Entry 1MUJ (X-ray diffraction, 2.15 A resolution); this record covers chains B and C of the 3 polymer chains in the assembly.

== Chain B ==
Molecule: H-2 class II histocompatibility antigen, a beta chain
Source organism: Mus musculus
Notes: fragment: EXTRACELLULAR BETA-1 and EXTRACELLULAR BETA-2 domains
Reference sequence: P14483 (HB2A_MOUSE); the construct lacks a stretch of the UniProt sequence, so the offset changes along the chain: 1-84 = UniProt 28-111; 85-188 = UniProt 113-216
Amino-acid sequence (197 residues; numbered 1 to 196 plus 1 insertion-coded residue; the number before each row is that of its first residue):
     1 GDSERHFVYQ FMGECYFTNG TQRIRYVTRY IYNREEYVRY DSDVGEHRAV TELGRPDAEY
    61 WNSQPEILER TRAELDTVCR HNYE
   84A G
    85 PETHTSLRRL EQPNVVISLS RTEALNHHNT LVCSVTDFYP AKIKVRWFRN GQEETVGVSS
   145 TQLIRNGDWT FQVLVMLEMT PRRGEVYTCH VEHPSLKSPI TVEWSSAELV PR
Unresolved in the structure: 1-2, 105-111, 193-196
Disulfides: Cys-15/Cys-79, Cys-117/Cys-173
Glycans and other covalent adducts: N-acetylglucosamine (NAG) linked to Asn-19
Differences from the reference sequence: cloning artifact (189-196)
UniProt features mapped onto this chain:
  - glycosylation: Asn-19 (N-linked (GlcNAc...) asparagine)

== Chain C ==
Molecule: CLIP peptide
Source organism: Homo sapiens
Amino-acid sequence (36 residues; each row starts with the number of its first residue):
    75 GSHSRGLPKP PKPVSKMRMA TPLLMQALPM GSGSGS
Unresolved in the structure: 75-86, 102-110

== Interface between chain B and chain C ==
Contacting residue pairs (31):
  Phe-11(B) with Ala-94(C), hydrophobic; Pro-96(C), hydrophobic
  Tyr-26(B) with Ala-94(C)
  Tyr-30(B) with Pro-96(C); Leu-97(C), hydrogen bond (side chain-backbone)
  Tyr-37(B) with Met-99(C), hydrogen bond
  His-47(B) with Leu-97(C)
  Asp-57(B) with Met-99(C)
  Tyr-60(B) with Leu-98(C); Gln-100(C)
  Trp-61(B) with Leu-97(C); Leu-98(C), hydrogen bond (side chain-backbone)
  Ile-67(B) with Leu-97(C), hydrophobic
  Arg-70(B) with Thr-95(C); Leu-97(C)
  Thr-71(B) with Leu-97(C)
  Glu-74(B) with Ala-94(C); Thr-95(C), hydrogen bond (side chain-backbone)
  Thr-77(B) with Arg-92(C), hydrogen bond (backbone-side chain)
  Val-78(B) with Arg-92(C); Met-93(C); Ala-94(C)
  His-81(B) with Lys-90(C), hydrogen bond (side chain-backbone); Arg-92(C), hydrogen bond
  Asn-82(B) with Met-91(C); Arg-92(C), hydrogen bond (side chain-backbone)
  Gly-84A(B) with Ser-89(C)
  Pro-85(B) with Ser-89(C); Lys-90(C); Met-91(C), hydrophobic
  Glu-86(B) with Met-91(C)
Interface residues without a listed pair, chain B (20 interface residues in all): Gly-13

== Overview ==
The interface between chain B and chain C involves 20 residues on one side and 12 on the other, with 8
hydrogen bonds. Among the polar pairs are Tyr-30(B)/Leu-97(C), Tyr-37(B)/Met-99(C) and Trp-61(B)/Leu-98(C).
N-acetylglucosamine is covalently linked to Asn-19(B).
Here chain B is H-2 class II histocompatibility antigen, a beta chain (Mus musculus) and chain C is CLIP
peptide (Homo sapiens). Entry 1MUJ (Crystal structure of murine class II MHC I-Ab in complex with a human CLIP
peptide) was determined by X-ray diffraction.
